4KAR - chains A and D of the 4 polymer chains in the assembly; structure by X-ray diffraction, 2.03 A resolution.

# Chain A (and D)
Name: Thymidylate synthase
Organism: Thermotoga maritima MSB8
Notes: EC 2.1.1.148; fragment: tm0449; chain D of this document is another copy of the same molecule, construct and numbering; everything in this record applies to it too
UniProtKB: Q9WYT0 (THYX_THEMA); residue numbers follow UniProt; this construct covers 1-220
Sequence (232 residues; row label = number of the first residue in the row; numbers below 1 keep their minus sign (Met-11 is residue -11)):
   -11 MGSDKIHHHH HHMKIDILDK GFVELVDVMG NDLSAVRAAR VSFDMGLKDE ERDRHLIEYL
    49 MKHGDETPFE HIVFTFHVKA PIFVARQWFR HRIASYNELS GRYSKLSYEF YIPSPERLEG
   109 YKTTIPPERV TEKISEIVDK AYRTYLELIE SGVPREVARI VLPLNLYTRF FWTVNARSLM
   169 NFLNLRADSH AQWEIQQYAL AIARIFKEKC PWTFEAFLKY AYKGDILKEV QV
Not modelled in the structure: -11 to -2, 34-36, 216-220 (chain D: -11 to 0, 33-36, 219-220)
Differences from the reference sequence: initiating methionine (-11); expression tag (-10 to 0); engineered mutation Asp53 (His in Q9WYT0)
Residues lining bound ligands:
  - FAD (flavin-adenine dinucleotide), molecule 1: Thr55, Glu58, Ile81, Asn163, Arg165, Ser166
  - FAD, molecule 2: Arg78, His79, Arg80, Ile81, Ser166, Asn169, Leu173, Arg174
Curated features (UniProtKB/Swiss-Prot):
  - motif: Arg78 to Ser88 (ThyX motif)
  - active site: Arg174 (Involved in ionization of N3 of dUMP, leading to its activation)
  - binding site (FAD): Thr55, Arg78 to Ile81, Glu86, Asn163 to Arg165, Asn169
  - binding site (dUMP): Gln75 to Arg78, Glu86 to Arg90, Arg147, Arg174
  - mutagenesis: Ser88 (S88A/C: Still catalytically active although shows a large decrease in activity), Arg90 (R90A: Binds dUMP 670-fold weaker than wild-type), Glu144 (E144A: Shows 0.113% of wild-type activity; E144R: Shows 0.016% of wild-type activity), Arg174 (R174A: Still catalytically active although only shows 0.0008% of wild-type activity. Binds dUMP 7300-fold weaker than wild-type; R174K: Loss of catalytic activity)
What the authors report for this chain:
  - mutagenesis - H53D: decreased catalytic activity (citing earlier work)
  - mutagenesis - H53D: decreased binding to flavin-adenine dinucleotide

# Interface between chain A and chain D
Residue-residue contacts (68; chain A residue first):
  Ile70(A) with Arg74(D); Leu152(D), hydrophobic
  Phe71(A) with Ile148(D), hydrophobic
  Arg74(A) with Ile70(D); Arg74(D); Glu86(D), salt bridge
  Phe77(A) with Arg78(D)
  Arg78(A) with Phe77(D); Tyr84(D), hydrogen bond (side chain-backbone)
  Arg80(A) with Arg80(D); Ala82(D), hydrogen bond (side chain-backbone); Ser83(D)
  Ala82(A) with Arg80(D), hydrogen bond (backbone-side chain)
  Ser83(A) with Arg80(D)
  Tyr84(A) with Arg78(D), hydrogen bond (backbone-side chain)
  Glu86(A) with Arg74(D), salt bridge
  Pro101(A) with Ile148(D)
  Arg105(A) with Glu144(D), salt bridge; Val145(D)
  Leu106(A) with Val141(D), hydrophobic
  Tyr109(A) with Gly140(D); Pro142(D), hydrophobic
  Thr111(A) with Ser139(D); Gly140(D)
  Thr112(A) with Glu138(D); Ser139(D), hydrogen bond (backbone-backbone)
  Ile113(A) with Ser139(D)
  Val118(A) with Val141(D), hydrophobic
  Lys121(A) with Glu135(D), salt bridge
  Ile122(A) with Val149(D), hydrophobic
  Ile125(A) with Lys128(D); Ala129(D); Thr132(D); Val149(D), hydrophobic
  Lys128(A) with Glu124(D), salt bridge; Ile125(D); Lys128(D)
  Ala129(A) with Ile125(D), hydrophobic
  Thr132(A) with Ile125(D)
  Glu135(A) with Lys121(D), salt bridge
  Glu138(A) with Thr112(D)
  Ser139(A) with Thr111(D); Thr112(D), hydrogen bond (backbone-backbone)
  Gly140(A) with Thr111(D)
  Val141(A) with Val118(D), hydrophobic
  Pro142(A) with Tyr109(D)
  Glu144(A) with Arg105(D), salt bridge; Gln180(D), hydrogen bond (backbone-side chain)
  Val145(A) with Arg105(D)
  Arg147(A) with Leu152(D)
  Ile148(A) with Phe71(D), hydrophobic; Pro101(D), hydrophobic; Pro151(D); Leu152(D), hydrogen bond (backbone-backbone); Asn153(D), hydrogen bond (backbone-backbone)
  Val149(A) with Ile122(D), hydrophobic; Ile125(D), hydrophobic; Pro151(D)
  Leu150(A) with Pro151(D); Leu152(D), hydrogen bond (backbone-backbone)
  Pro151(A) with Ile148(D); Val149(D); Leu150(D)
  Leu152(A) with Arg147(D); Ile148(D), hydrogen bond (backbone-backbone); Leu150(D), hydrogen bond (backbone-backbone)
  Asn153(A) with Ile148(D), hydrogen bond (backbone-backbone)
  Gln180(A) with Glu144(D), hydrogen bond (side chain-backbone)
Also at the interface, not in a pair above, chain A (44 interface residues in all): Ala73, Tyr99, Lys110, Leu136
Also at the interface, not in a pair above, chain D (45 interface residues in all): Asn85, Tyr99, Leu106, Lys110, Ile113, Leu136

# Overview
44 residues of chain A face 45 of chain D across their interface; the contacts include 14 hydrogen bonds and 7
salt bridges. Polar contacts include Arg74(A)-Glu86(D), Arg105(A)-Glu144(D) and Lys121(A)-Glu135(D). Chain A
binds flavin-adenine dinucleotide. The paper reports that H53D of chain A reduces catalytic activity; H53D of
chain A reduces binding to flavin-adenine dinucleotide.
Both chains are Thymidylate synthase (Thermotoga maritima MSB8). Entry 4KAR (Crystal structure of FDTS
(TM0449) mutant (H53D) with FAD) was determined by X-ray diffraction (same publication as 4KAS and 4KAT).
